9CYX - chains H and R of the 6 polymer chains in the assembly; structure by electron microscopy, 3.30 A resolution.

== Chain H ==
Molecule: Lambda 1
Source organism: Mammalian orthoreovirus 3 Dearing
Reference sequence: F1ARN3 (F1ARN3_9REOV); residues 1-1275 here = UniProt positions 1-1275
Amino-acid sequence (1275 residues; row label = number of the first residue in the row):
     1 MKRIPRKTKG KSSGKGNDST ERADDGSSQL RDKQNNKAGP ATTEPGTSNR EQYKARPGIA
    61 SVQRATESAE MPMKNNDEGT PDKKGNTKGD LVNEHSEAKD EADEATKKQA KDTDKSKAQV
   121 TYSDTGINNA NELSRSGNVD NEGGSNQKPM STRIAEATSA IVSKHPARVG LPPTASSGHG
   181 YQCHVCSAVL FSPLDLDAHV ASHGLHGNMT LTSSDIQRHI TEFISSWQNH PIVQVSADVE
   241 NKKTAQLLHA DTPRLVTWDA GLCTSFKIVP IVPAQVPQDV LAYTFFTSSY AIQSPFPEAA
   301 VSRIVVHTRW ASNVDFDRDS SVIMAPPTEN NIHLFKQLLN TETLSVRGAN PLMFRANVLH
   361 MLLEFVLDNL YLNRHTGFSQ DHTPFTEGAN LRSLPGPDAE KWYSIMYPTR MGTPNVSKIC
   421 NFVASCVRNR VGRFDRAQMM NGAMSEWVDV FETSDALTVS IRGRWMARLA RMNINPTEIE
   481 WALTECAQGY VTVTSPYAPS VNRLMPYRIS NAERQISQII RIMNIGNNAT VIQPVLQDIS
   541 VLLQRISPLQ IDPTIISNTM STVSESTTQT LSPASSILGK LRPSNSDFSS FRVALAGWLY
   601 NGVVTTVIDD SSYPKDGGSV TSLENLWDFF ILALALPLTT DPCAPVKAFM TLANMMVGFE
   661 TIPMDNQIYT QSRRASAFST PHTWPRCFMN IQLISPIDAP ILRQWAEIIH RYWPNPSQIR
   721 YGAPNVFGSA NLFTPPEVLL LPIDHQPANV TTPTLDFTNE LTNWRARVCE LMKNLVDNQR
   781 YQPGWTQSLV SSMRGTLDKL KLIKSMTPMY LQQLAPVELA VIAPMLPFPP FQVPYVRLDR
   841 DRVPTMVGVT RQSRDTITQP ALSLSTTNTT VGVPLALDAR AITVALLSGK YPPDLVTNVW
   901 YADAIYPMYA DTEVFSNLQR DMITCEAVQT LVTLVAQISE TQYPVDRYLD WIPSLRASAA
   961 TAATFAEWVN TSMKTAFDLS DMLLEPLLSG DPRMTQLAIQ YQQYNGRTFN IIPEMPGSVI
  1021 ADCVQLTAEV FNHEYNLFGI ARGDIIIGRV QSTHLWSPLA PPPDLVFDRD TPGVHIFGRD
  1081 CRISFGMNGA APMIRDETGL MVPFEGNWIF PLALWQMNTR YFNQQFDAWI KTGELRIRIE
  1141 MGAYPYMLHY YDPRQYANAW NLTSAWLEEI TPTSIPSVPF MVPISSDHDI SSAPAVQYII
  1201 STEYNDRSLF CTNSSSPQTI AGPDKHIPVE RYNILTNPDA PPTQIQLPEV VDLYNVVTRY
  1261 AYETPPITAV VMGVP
Disordered / not traced: 1-241

== Chain R ==
Molecule: Inner capsid protein sigma-2
Source organism: Mammalian orthoreovirus 3 Dearing
Reference sequence: P03525 (SIGM2_REOVD); numbering as in UniProt (aligned over 2-418)
Amino-acid sequence (417 residues; each row starts with the number of its first residue):
     2 ARAAFLFKTV GFGGLQNVPI NDELSSHLLR AGNSPWQLTQ FLDWISLGRG LATSALVPTA
    62 GSRYYQMSCL LSGTLQIPFR PNHRWGDIRF LRLVWSAPTL DGLVVAPPQV LAQPALQAQA
   122 DRVYDCDDYP FLARDPRFKH RVYQQLSAVT LLNLTGFGPI SYVRVDEDMW SGDVNQLLMN
   182 YFGHTFAEIA YTLCQASANR PWEYDGTYAR MTQIVLSLFW LSYVGVIHQQ NTYRTFYFQC
   242 NRRGDAAEVW ILSCSLNHSA QIRPGNRSLF VMPTSPDWNM DVNLILSSTL TGCLCSGSQL
   302 PLIDNNSVPA VSRNIHGWTG RAGNQLHGFQ VRRMVTEFCD RLRRDGVMTQ AQQNQVEALA
   362 DQTQQFKRDK LETWAREDDQ YNQAHPNSTM FRTKPFTNAQ WGRGNTGATS AAIAALI

== Interface between chain H and chain R ==
Residue-residue contacts (21):
  Arg1082(H) - Arg50(R)
  Ser1084(H) - Ile46(R)
  Met1087(H) - Trp45(R)
  Asn1088(H) - Ala32(R)
  Asn1088(H) - Thr40(R)  hydrogen bond
  Gly1089(H) - Arg31(R)
  Ala1090(H) - Arg31(R)
  Met1093(H) - Ala53(R)  hydrophobic
  Arg1095(H) - Arg50(R)
  Thr1098(H) - Phe367(R)
  Gly1099(H) - Gly51(R)
  Gly1099(H) - Leu52(R)
  Leu1100(H) - Leu52(R)
  Leu1100(H) - Thr54(R)
  Leu1100(H) - Lys371(R)
  Met1101(H) - Gly51(R)
  Met1101(H) - Leu52(R)  hydrogen bond (backbone-backbone)
  Met1101(H) - Ala53(R)
  Met1101(H) - Thr54(R)  hydrogen bond (backbone-backbone)
  Val1102(H) - Thr54(R)
  Pro1103(H) - Thr54(R)
Also at the interface, not in a pair above, chain R (15 interface residues in all): Asp44, Ser47, Leu48

== Summary ==
Chain H and chain R form an interface of 14 and 15 residues respectively, with 3 hydrogen bonds. Among the
polar pairs are Asn1088(H)-Thr40(R), Met1101(H)-Leu52(R) and Met1101(H)-Thr54(R).
Here chain H is Lambda 1 and chain R is Inner capsid protein sigma-2, both from Mammalian orthoreovirus 3
Dearing. Entry 9CYX (Cryo-EM structure of MRV full core) was determined by electron microscopy, deposited
together with 9CYT and 9CYY.
